PDB entry 6WB2 | electron microscopy, 4.50 A resolution (low resolution: residue-level contacts below are approximate; hydrogen-bond / salt-bridge calls are withheld) | chains C and A of the 4 polymer chains in the assembly

# Chain C
Molecule: HIV-1 viral RNA genome fragment
Sequence (101 nucleotides; each row starts with the number of its first residue):
   123 GACUCUGGUA ACUAGAGAUC CCUCAGACCC UUUUAGUCAG UGUGGAAAAU CUCUAGCAGU
   183 GGCGCCCGAA CAGGGACUUG AAAGCGAAAG UAAAGCCAGA G
Disordered / not traced: 123-133, 138-174, 204-223

# Chain A
Name: Reverse transcriptase/ribonuclease H
Organism: Human immunodeficiency virus 1
Notes: EC 2.7.7.49, 2.7.7.7, 3.1.26.13
UniProt: P03366 (POL_HV1B1); residues 1-560 here correspond to UniProt positions 600-1159 (UniProt number = residue number + 599)
Sequence (570 residues; row label = number of the first residue in the row; numbers below 1 keep their minus sign (Met-1 is residue -1)):
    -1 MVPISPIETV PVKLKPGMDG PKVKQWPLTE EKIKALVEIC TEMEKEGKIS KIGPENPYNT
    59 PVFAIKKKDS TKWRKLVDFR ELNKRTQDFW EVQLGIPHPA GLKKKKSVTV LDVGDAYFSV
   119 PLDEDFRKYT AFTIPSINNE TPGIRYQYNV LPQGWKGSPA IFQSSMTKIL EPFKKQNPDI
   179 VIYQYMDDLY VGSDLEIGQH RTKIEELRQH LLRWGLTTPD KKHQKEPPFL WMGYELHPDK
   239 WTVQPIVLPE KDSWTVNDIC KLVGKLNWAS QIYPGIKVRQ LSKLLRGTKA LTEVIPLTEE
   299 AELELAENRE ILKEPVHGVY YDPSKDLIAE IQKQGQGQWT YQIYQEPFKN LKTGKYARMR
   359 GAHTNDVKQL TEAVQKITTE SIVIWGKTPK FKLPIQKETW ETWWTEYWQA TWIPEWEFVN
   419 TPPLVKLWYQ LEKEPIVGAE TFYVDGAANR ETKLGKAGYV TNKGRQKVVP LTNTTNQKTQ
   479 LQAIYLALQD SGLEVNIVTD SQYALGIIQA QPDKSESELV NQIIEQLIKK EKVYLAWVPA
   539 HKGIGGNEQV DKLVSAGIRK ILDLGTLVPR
Disordered / not traced: -1 to 2, 134-140, 218-225, 295, 559-568
Differences from the reference sequence: expression tag (-1 to 0, 561-568); engineered mutation Cys258 (Gln857 in P03366), Ser280 (Cys879 in P03366), Gln478 (Glu1077 in P03366)
UniProt features mapped onto this chain:
  - region: Phe227 to His235 (RT 'primer grip')
  - motif: Trp398 to Trp414 (Tryptophan repeat motif)
  - binding site (Mg(2+)): Asp110, Asp185, Asp186, Asp443, Asp498, Asp549
  - site: Trp401 (Essential for RT p66/p51 heterodimerization), Trp414 (Essential for RT p66/p51 heterodimerization), Phe440, Tyr441 (Cleavage), Leu560 (Cleavage)
What the authors report for this chain:
  - mutagenesis - A355C: unchanged catalytic activity
  - mutagenesis - E478Q: abolished catalytic activity (citing earlier work)

# Chain C / chain A interface
Pairs across the interface (17; chain C residue first):
  G178(C) with Trp24(A)
  C179(C) with Asp76(A); Arg78(A)
  A180(C) with Asp76(A); Arg78(A); Gly152(A)
  G184(C) with Cys258(A); Gly262(A)
  C185(C) with Val261(A); Asn265(A)
  G186(C) with Arg284(A); Lys287(A)
  C187(C) with Lys287(A)
  G196(C) with Gln475(A)
  G197(C) with Arg448(A)
  A198(C) with Arg448(A)
  A203(C) with Lys540(A)
Other interface residues (no listed pair), chain A (21 interface residues in all): Lys30, Phe61, Ile63, Leu74, Ile257, Ser280, Gly285, Thr286

# Overview
Chain C and chain A form an interface of 11 and 21 residues respectively. UniProt lists 6 Mg2+-binding
residues on chain A. The paper reports that E478Q of chain A abolishes catalytic activity; A355C of chain A
leaves catalytic activity unchanged.
Here chain C is HIV-1 viral RNA genome fragment and chain A is Reverse transcriptase/ribonuclease H (Human
immunodeficiency virus 1). Entry 6WB2 (+3 extended HIV-1 reverse transcriptase initiation complex core
(displaced state)) was determined by electron microscopy together with 6WAZ, 6WB0 and 6WB1 from the same
study.
